4YOZ - chains A and B; structure by X-ray diffraction, 2.25 A resolution.

== Chain A ==
Name: Retinoblastoma-like protein 1
From: Homo sapiens
UniProt: P28749 (RBL1_HUMAN); numbering as in UniProt; present here: 391-593, 777-885, 922-972
Sequence (371 residues; row label = number of the first residue in the row; note: 214 numbers in that range are skipped by the numbering (no residue carries them; nothing is unmodelled there)):
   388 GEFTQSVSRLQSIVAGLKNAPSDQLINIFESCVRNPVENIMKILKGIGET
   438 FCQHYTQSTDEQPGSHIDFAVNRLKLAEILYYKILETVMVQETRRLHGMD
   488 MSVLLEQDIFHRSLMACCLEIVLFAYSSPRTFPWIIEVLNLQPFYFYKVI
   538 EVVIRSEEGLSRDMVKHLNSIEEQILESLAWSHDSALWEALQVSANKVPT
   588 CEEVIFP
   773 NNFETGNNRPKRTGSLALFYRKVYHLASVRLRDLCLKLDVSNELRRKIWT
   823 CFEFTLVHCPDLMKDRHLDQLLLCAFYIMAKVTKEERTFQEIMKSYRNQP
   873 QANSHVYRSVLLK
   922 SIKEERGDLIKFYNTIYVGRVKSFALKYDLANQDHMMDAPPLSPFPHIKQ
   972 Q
Disordered / not traced: 388, 773-779, 922-925, 950-961, 968-972
Sequence notes: expression tag (388-390); linker (594, 773-776); conflict Asn-779 (Ile in P28749)
Swiss-Prot annotation at these positions:
  - modified residue: Ser-964 (Phosphoserine)
From the paper describing this entry:
  - specificity-determining residues: Ile-850 (proposed by the authors, not directly observed)

== Chain B ==
Name: HPV E7 peptide
From: Human papillomavirus
Sequence (9 residues; numbered 21 to 29; the number before each row is that of its first residue):
    21 DLYCYEQLN

== Interface between chain A and chain B ==
Contacting residue pairs - 20 pairs, chain A then chain B:
  Tyr-849(A) / Cys-24(B)
  Tyr-849(A) / Glu-26(B)
  Lys-853(A) / Asp-21(B)
  Lys-853(A) / Leu-22(B)
  Lys-853(A) / Tyr-23(B)
  Val-854(A) / Leu-22(B)  hydrophobic
  Thr-860(A) / Glu-26(B)
  Phe-861(A) / Cys-24(B)  hydrophobic
  Phe-861(A) / Glu-26(B)  hydrogen bond (backbone-side chain)
  Gln-862(A) / Glu-26(B)  hydrogen bond (backbone-side chain)
  Gln-862(A) / Gln-27(B)  hydrogen bond (side chain-backbone)
  Gln-862(A) / Asn-29(B)
  Asp-929(A) / Leu-28(B)
  Ile-931(A) / Cys-24(B)  hydrophobic
  Ile-931(A) / Glu-26(B)
  Tyr-934(A) / Leu-22(B)  hydrogen bond (side chain-backbone)
  Tyr-934(A) / Cys-24(B)  hydrophobic
  Asn-935(A) / Tyr-23(B)
  Asn-935(A) / Cys-24(B)  hydrogen bond (side chain-backbone)
  Leu-947(A) / Leu-22(B)  hydrophobic
Other interface residues (no listed pair), chain A (15 interface residues in all): Ile-850, Arg-880, Val-939, Lys-943
The authors on this interface:
  - specific contacts: Tyr-849(A)/Cys-24(B) (hydrophobic contact), Phe-861(A)/Cys-24(B) (hydrophobic contact), Phe-861(A)/Glu-26(B) (backbone contact), Gln-862(A)/Glu-26(B) (backbone contact)

== In short ==
15 residues of chain A and 8 residues of chain B are in contact; the contacts include 5 hydrogen bonds. Among
the polar pairs are Phe-861(A)/Glu-26(B), Gln-862(A)/Glu-26(B) and Gln-862(A)/Gln-27(B). The paper describes
hydrophobic contacts between Tyr-849(A) and Cys-24(B) and Phe-861(A) and Cys-24(B); backbone contacts between
Phe-861(A) and Glu-26(B) and Gln-862(A) and Glu-26(B). The paper reports the specificity determinant
Ile-850(A).
Chain A is Retinoblastoma-like protein 1 (Homo sapiens) and chain B is HPV E7 peptide (Human papillomavirus);
the structure, p107 pocket domain in complex with HPV E7 peptide, was determined by X-ray diffraction,
deposited together with 4YOS and 4YOO.
